4KZM - chain B; structure by X-ray diffraction, 2.30 A resolution.

== Chain B ==
Molecule: Nuclear receptor subfamily 4 group A member 1
Source organism: Homo sapiens
Notes: fragment: ligand binding domain
UniProtKB: P22736 (NR4A1_HUMAN); residues 351-598 here = UniProt positions 351-598
Amino-acid sequence (257 residues; each row starts with the number of its first residue):
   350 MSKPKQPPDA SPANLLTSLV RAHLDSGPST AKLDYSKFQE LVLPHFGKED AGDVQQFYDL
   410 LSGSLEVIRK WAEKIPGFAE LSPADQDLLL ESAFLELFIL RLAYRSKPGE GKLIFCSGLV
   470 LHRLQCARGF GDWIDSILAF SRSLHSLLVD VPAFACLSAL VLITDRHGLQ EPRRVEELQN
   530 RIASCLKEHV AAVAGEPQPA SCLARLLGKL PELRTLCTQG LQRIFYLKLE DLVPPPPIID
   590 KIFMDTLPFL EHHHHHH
Unresolved in the structure: 350-360, 394-396, 544-548, 599-606
Differences from the reference sequence: expression tag (350, 599-606); engineered mutation A553 (Ser in P22736)
Curated features (UniProtKB/Swiss-Prot):
  - region: P521 to G544 (Binds lipopolysaccharide), P584 to T595 (AF-2)
  - modified residue: S351 (Phosphoserine)
  - mutagenesis: Y453 (Y453A: Abolishes binding to activity regulator Cytosporone B), T595 (T595E: Strongly weakens interaction with STK11)

== In short ==
From UniProt: 2 mutagenesis sites.
Chain B is Nuclear receptor subfamily 4 group A member 1 (Homo sapiens); the structure, Crystal Structure of
TR3 LBD S553A Mutant, was determined by X-ray diffraction together with 4JGV, 4KZI and 4KZJ from the same
study.
